Entry 8OLB (electron microscopy, 3.40 A resolution); this record covers chains o and O of the 28 polymer chains in the assembly.

== Chain o ==
Name: Outer capsid glycoprotein VP7
Reference sequence: A0A060IEQ1 (A0A060IEQ1_9VIRU); numbering as in UniProt (aligned over 1-326)
Sequence (326 residues; each row starts with the number of its first residue):
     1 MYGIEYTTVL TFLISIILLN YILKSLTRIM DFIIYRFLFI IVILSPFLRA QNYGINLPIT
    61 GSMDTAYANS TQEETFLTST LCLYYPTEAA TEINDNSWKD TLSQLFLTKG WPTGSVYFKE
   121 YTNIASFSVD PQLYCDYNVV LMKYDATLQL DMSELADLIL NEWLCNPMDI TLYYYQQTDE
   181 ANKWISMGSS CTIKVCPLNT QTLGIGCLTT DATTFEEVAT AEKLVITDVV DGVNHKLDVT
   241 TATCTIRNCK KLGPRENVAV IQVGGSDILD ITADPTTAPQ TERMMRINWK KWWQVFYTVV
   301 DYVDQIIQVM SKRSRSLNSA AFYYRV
Unresolved in the structure: 1-53, 315-326
Disulfides: Cys82-Cys135, Cys165-Cys249, Cys191-Cys244, Cys196-Cys207

== Chain O ==
Name: Intermediate capsid protein VP6
Reference sequence: A2T3S6 (A2T3S6_9VIRU); residue numbers follow UniProt; this construct covers 1-397
Sequence (397 residues; each row starts with the number of its first residue):
     1 MDVLYSLSKT LKDARDKIVE GTLYSNVSDL IQQFNQMIIT MNGNEFQTGG IGNLPIRNWN
    61 FNFGLLGTTL LNLDANYVET ARNTIDYFVD FVDNVCMDEM VRESQRNGIA PQSDSLRKLS
   121 AIKFKRINFD NSSEYIENWN LQNRRQRTGF TFHKPNIFPY SASFTLNRSQ PAHDNLMGTM
   181 WLNAGSEIQV AGFDYSCAIN APANIQQFEH IVPLRRVLTT ATITLLPDAE RFSFPRVINS
   241 ADGATTWFFN PVILRPNNVE VEFLLNGQII NTYQARFGTI VARNFDTIRL SFQLMRPPNM
   301 TPAVAVLFPN AQPFEHHATV GLTLRIESAV CESVLADASE TLLANVTSVR QEYAIPVGPV
   361 FPPGMNWTDL ITNYSPSRED NLQRVFTVAS IRSMLIK

== How chain o and chain O interact ==
Residue-residue contacts - 40 pairs, chain o then chain O:
  Gly54(o) with Ser169(O); Gln170(O)
  Ile55(o) with Ser169(O)
  Asn56(o) with Asn167(O); Arg168(O); Ser169(O)
  Leu57(o) with Leu166(O); Asn167(O), hydrogen bond (backbone-backbone)
  Pro58(o) with Thr165(O); Leu166(O); Asn167(O)
  Ile59(o) with Phe164(O); Thr165(O); Leu166(O), hydrogen bond (backbone-backbone); Ser169(O); Ala241(O), hydrophobic
  Thr60(o) with Phe164(O); Thr165(O), hydrogen bond
  Gly61(o) with Ser163(O); Phe164(O), hydrogen bond (backbone-backbone); Ala241(O)
  Ser62(o) with Ala162(O); Ser163(O); Asn239(O)
  Met63(o) with Ala162(O), hydrogen bond (backbone-backbone); Ser163(O); Phe164(O), hydrophobic; Met180(O), hydrophobic; Arg236(O); Ile238(O), hydrophobic; Asn239(O)
  Asp64(o) with Tyr160(O), hydrogen bond
  Thr65(o) with Asn239(O), hydrogen bond (backbone-side chain)
  Tyr67(o) with Thr246(O)
  Ala68(o) with Gly243(O)
  Pro254(o) with Asp174(O); Gln312(O)
  Thr272(o) with Ala311(O)
  Pro279(o) with Pro313(O), hydrophobic
  Thr281(o) with Pro313(O)
Also at the interface, not in a pair above, chain o (23 interface residues in all): Ala66, Glu180, Lys251, Gly253, Glu256
Also at the interface, not in a pair above, chain O (25 interface residues in all): Pro171, Ala172, Ala244, Asn310

== Overview ==
23 residues of chain o face 25 of chain O across their interface, with 7 hydrogen bonds. Polar contacts
include Thr60(o)-Thr165(O), Asp64(o)-Tyr160(O) and Thr65(o)-Asn239(O).
Here chain o is Outer capsid glycoprotein VP7 and chain O is Intermediate capsid protein VP6. Entry 8OLB (SA11
Rotavirus Non-tripsinized Triple Layered Particle) was determined by electron microscopy together with 8OLC,
8OLE and 8QTZ from the same study.
